PDB entry 8UAU | electron microscopy, 5.70 A resolution (low resolution: residue-level contacts below are approximate; hydrogen-bond / salt-bridge calls are withheld) | chains A and S of the 3 polymer chains in the assembly

[Chain A]
Molecule: Isoform ATE1-2 of Arginyl-tRNA--protein transferase 1
Source organism: Homo sapiens
Reference sequence: O95260 (ATE1_HUMAN), isoform O95260-2; numbering as in UniProt (aligned over 2-518)
Chain sequence (519 residues; row label = number of the first residue in the row; numbering starts at 0):
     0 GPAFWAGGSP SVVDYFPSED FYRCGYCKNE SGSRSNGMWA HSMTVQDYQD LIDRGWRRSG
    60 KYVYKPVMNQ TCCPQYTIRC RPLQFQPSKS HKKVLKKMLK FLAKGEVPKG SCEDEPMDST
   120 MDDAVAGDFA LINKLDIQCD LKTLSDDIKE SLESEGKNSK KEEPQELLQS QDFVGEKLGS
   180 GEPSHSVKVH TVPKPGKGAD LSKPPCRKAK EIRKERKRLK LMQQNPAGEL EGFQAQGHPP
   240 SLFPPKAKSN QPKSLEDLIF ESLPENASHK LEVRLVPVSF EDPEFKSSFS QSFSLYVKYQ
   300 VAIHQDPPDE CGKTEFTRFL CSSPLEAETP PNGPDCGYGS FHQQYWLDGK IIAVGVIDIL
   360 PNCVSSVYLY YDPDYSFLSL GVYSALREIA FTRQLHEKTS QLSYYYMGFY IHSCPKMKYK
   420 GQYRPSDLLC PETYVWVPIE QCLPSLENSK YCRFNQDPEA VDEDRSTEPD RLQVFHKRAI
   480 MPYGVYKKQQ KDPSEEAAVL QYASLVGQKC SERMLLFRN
Disordered / not traced: 0-19, 113-202, 235-240, 448-518
Differences from the reference sequence: expression tag (0-1)
Curated features (UniProtKB/Swiss-Prot):
  - modified residue: S169 (Phosphoserine)
Metal / ion sites: Zn2+: C23, C26, C71, C72
What the authors report for this chain:
  - binding site for the 76-nt RNA strand: K88, K92
  - mutagenesis - K88E/K92E (2-fold): decreased binding to A + T arms
  - mutagenesis - K88E/K92E: abolished catalytic activity
  - binding site for substrate (chain S): Y21 to Y25, K60, Y298 to Q299, I302 to H303, D305, E314, R317, F318, Y367, F408, I410, K415, K419
  - mutagenesis - W38F/H40E/K476E/R477E, W38F/H40E, R56E, K476E/R477E: decreased stability
  - mutagenesis - R56E, E387A, K419A: decreased catalytic activity
  - mutagenesis - C26A, W38F/H40E, K476E/R477E: decreased catalytic activity on RGS4
  - mutagenesis - W38F/H40E/K476E/R477E: abolished binding to Isoform ATE1-2 of Arginyl-tRNA--protein transferase 1 (chain A)
  - mutagenesis - W38F/H40E/K476E: decreased binding to RGS4
  - mutagenesis - W38F/H40E/K476E: abolished catalytic activity on RGS4

[Chain S]
Molecule: substrate
Chain sequence (12 residues; each row starts with the number of its first residue):
   121 DDIAALVVDN GS

[Interface between chain A and chain S]
Pairs across the interface (19):
  Y21(A) - D129(S)
  R22(A) - A125(S)
  R22(A) - V128(S)
  G24(A) - A124(S)
  Y25(A) - D122(S)
  Y25(A) - I123(S)
  K60(A) - S132(S)
  Q299(A) - V127(S)
  I302(A) - V127(S)
  D305(A) - V128(S)
  D305(A) - D129(S)
  E314(A) - S132(S)
  R317(A) - S132(S)
  F318(A) - S132(S)
  Y367(A) - L126(S)
  F408(A) - D121(S)
  I410(A) - D122(S)
  I410(A) - I123(S)
  K415(A) - D122(S)
Other interface residues (no listed pair), chain A (18 interface residues in all): Y298, H303, K419
Other interface residues (no listed pair), chain S (11 interface residues in all): G131

[In short]
Chain A and chain S form an interface of 18 and 11 residues respectively. C23(A), C26(A), C71(A) and C72(A)
coordinate Zn2+. From the paper: a binding site for substrate (chain S) at Y21(A), K60(A) and Y298(A) among
others; W38F/H40E/K476E/R477E, W38F/H40E and R56E of chain A, among others, reduce stability; 9 substitutions
were tested in all.
Chain A is Isoform ATE1-2 of Arginyl-tRNA--protein transferase 1 (Homo sapiens) and chain S is substrate; the
structure, human ATE1 in complex with Arg-tRNA and a peptide substrate, was determined by electron microscopy
(same publication as 8TZV).
